8D7M - chains A and C; structure by X-ray diffraction, 2.25 A resolution.

== Chain A ==
Protein: Casein kinase I isoform delta
From: Homo sapiens
Notes: EC 2.7.11.1, 2.7.11.26
UniProtKB: P48730 (KC1D_HUMAN); residues 1-294 here = UniProt positions 1-294
Chain sequence (301 residues; numbered -6 to 294; the number before each row is that of its first residue; numbers below 1 keep their minus sign (Gly-6 is residue -6)):
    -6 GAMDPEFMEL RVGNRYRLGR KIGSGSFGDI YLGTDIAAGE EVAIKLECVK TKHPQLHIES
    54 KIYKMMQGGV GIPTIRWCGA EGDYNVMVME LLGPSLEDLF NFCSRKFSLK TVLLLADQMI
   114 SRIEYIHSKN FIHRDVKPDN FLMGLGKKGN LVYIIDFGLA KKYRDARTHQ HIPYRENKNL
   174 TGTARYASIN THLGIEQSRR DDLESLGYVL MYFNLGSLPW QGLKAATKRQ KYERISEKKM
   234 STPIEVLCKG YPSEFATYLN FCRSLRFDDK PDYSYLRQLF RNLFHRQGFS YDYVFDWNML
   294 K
Disordered / not traced: -6 to 1, 291-294
Construct notes: expression tag (-6 to 0)
UniProt features mapped onto this chain:
  - active site: Asp128 (Proton acceptor)
  - binding site (ATP): Ile15 to Ile23, Lys38
  - natural variant: Thr44 (T44A: In FASPS2), His46 (H46R: In FASPS2), Ser97 (S97C: In breast cancer samples)
  - mutagenesis: Lys38 (K38M: Impaired kinase activity and abnormal subcellular localization with exclusive accumulation to the nucleus), Thr176 (T176I: Impaired kinase activity and abnormal subcellular localization with exclusive accumulation to the nucleus)

== Chain C ==
Protein: Period circadian protein homolog 2 peptide
Chain sequence (10 residues; each row starts with the number of its first residue):
   658 GKAESVASLT
Disordered / not traced: 658-661
Modified residues: Ser662 (phosphoserine; SEP); Ser665 (phosphoserine; SEP)

== Chain A / chain C interface ==
Contacting residue pairs - 25 pairs, chain A then chain C:
  Gly18(A) with Ser665(C)
  Ser19(A) with Ser665(C), hydrogen bond (side chain-backbone)
  Asp128(A) with Ser665(C)
  Lys130(A) with Val663(C), hydrogen bond (side chain-backbone); Ser665(C)
  Asp149(A) with Ser665(C)
  Leu152(A) with Leu666(C)
  Leu173(A) with Leu666(C); Thr667(C)
  Thr174(A) with Leu666(C); Thr667(C)
  Gly175(A) with Ala664(C); Ser665(C); Leu666(C), hydrogen bond (backbone-backbone)
  Thr176(A) with Val663(C); Ala664(C)
  Ala177(A) with Ser662(C), hydrogen bond (backbone-backbone)
  Arg178(A) with Ser662(C), hydrogen bond (backbone-backbone); Val663(C)
  Gln214(A) with Ser662(C)
  Gly215(A) with Ser662(C)
  Lys221(A) with Ser662(C)
  Lys224(A) with Ser662(C)
  Tyr225(A) with Leu666(C)
  Ile228(A) with Ser662(C)
Interface residues without a listed pair, chain A (23 interface residues in all): Phe20, Asp132, Asn172, Trp213, Leu216

== Summary ==
23 residues of chain A and 6 residues of chain C are in contact; the contacts include 5 hydrogen bonds. Polar
contacts include Ser19(A)-Ser665(C), Lys130(A)-Val663(C) and Gly175(A)-Leu666(C). UniProt lists active-site
residue Asp128(A), 10 ATP-binding residues and 2 mutagenesis sites on chain A.
Here chain A is Casein kinase I isoform delta (Homo sapiens) and chain C is Period circadian protein homolog 2
peptide. Entry 8D7M (Human Casein kinase 1 delta in complex with phosphorylated human PERIOD2 FASP peptide)
was determined by X-ray diffraction, deposited together with 8D7N, 8D7O and 8D7P.
